PDB entry 3KRA | X-ray diffraction, 1.90 A resolution | chains C and D of the 4 polymer chains in the assembly

[Chain C]
Name: Geranyl diphosphate synthase small subunit
Organism: Mentha x piperita
Notes: EC 2.5.1.1
UniProt: Q9SBR4 (Q9SBR4_MENPI); residues 2-266 here correspond to UniProt positions 49-313 (UniProt number = residue number + 47)
Sequence (274 residues; numbered 1 to 274; the number before each row is that of its first residue):
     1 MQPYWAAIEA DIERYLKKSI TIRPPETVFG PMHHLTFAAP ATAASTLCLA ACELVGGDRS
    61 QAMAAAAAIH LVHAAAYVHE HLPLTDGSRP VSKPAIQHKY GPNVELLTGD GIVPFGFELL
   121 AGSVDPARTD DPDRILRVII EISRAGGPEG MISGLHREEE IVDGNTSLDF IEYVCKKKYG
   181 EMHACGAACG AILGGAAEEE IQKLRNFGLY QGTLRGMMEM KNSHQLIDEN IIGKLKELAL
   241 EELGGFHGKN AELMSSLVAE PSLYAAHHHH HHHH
Disordered / not traced: 272-274
Construct notes: expression tag (1, 267-274)

[Chain D]
Name: Geranyl diphosphate synthase large subunit
Organism: Mentha x piperita
Notes: EC 2.5.1.1
UniProt: Q9SBR3 (Q9SBR3_MENPI); residues 2-295 here correspond to UniProt positions 84-377 (UniProt number = residue number + 82)
Sequence (295 residues; row label = number of the first residue in the row):
     1 MFDFDGYMLR KAKSVNKALE AAVQMKEPLK IHESMRYSLL AGGKRVRPML CIAACELVGG
    61 DESTAMPAAC AVEMIHTMSL MHDDLPCMDN DDLRRGKPTN HMAFGESVAV LAGDALLSFA
   121 FEHVAAATKG APPERIVRVL GELAVSIGSE GLVAGQVVDV CSEGMAEVGL DHLEFIHHHK
   181 TAALLQGSVV LGAILGGGKE EEVAKLRKFA NCIGLLFQVV DDILDVTKSS KELGKTAGKD
   241 LVADKTTYPK LIGVEKSKEF ADRLNREAQE QLLHFHPHRA APLIALANYI AYRDN
Disordered / not traced: 228-245
Construct notes: expression tag (1)
Ion coordination: Mg2+: D89, D91
From the paper describing this entry:
  - mutagenesis - D83A/D84A/D89A, R293DEL/D294DEL/N295DEL: abolished catalytic activity

[Interface between chain C and chain D]
Contacting residue pairs (84):
  R23(C) with E150(D), salt bridge
  P25(C) with V158(D), hydrophobic
  T27(C) with V157(D); V158(D); C161(D)
  V28(C) with S149(D); A154(D), hydrophobic; V157(D), hydrophobic; V158(D), hydrophobic
  F29(C) with S149(D)
  M32(C) with S149(D), hydrogen bond
  H79(C) with H82(D); V110(D); D114(D), salt bridge
  L84(C) with E106(D); S107(D)
  T85(C) with P86(D); E106(D), hydrogen bond
  D86(C) with G105(D); E106(D), hydrogen bond (side chain-backbone)
  S88(C) with E106(D), hydrogen bond (side chain-backbone); S107(D), hydrogen bond (side chain-backbone)
  R89(C) with S107(D)
  P102(C) with C87(D), hydrophobic
  N103(C) with C87(D); M88(D); V160(D)
  V104(C) with C161(D), hydrophobic
  L106(C) with H82(D); L85(D), hydrophobic; C87(D), hydrophobic; M88(D), hydrophobic
  L107(C) with M88(D), hydrophobic; V153(D); Q156(D); V157(D), hydrophobic
  D110(C) with M78(D); H82(D), salt bridge; D114(D); L117(D); V153(D)
  G111(C) with V153(D)
  P114(C) with A144(D); I147(D), hydrophobic; G148(D)
  F117(C) with F121(D), hydrophobic
  E118(C) with A144(D); V145(D)
  A121(C) with V137(D); G141(D)
  V124(C) with V137(D), hydrophobic
  P132(C) with E134(D); V137(D)
  D133(C) with P133(D)
  L136(C) with A125(D); P133(D), hydrophobic; I136(D), hydrophobic; V137(D), hydrophobic; L140(D), hydrophobic
  I139(C) with A125(D), hydrophobic; L140(D), hydrophobic
  I140(C) with A125(D), hydrophobic; A126(D), hydrophobic
  S143(C) with S118(D), hydrogen bond (backbone-side chain); E122(D), hydrogen bond (side chain-backbone)
  R144(C) with E122(D), salt bridge
  G146(C) with S118(D)
  G147(C) with S118(D)
  P148(C) with P28(D); H32(D); A115(D), hydrophobic
  E149(C) with K26(D)
  I152(C) with L111(D); D114(D); A115(D)
  S153(C) with P28(D)
  L155(C) with L111(D), hydrophobic
  H156(C) with P28(D); I31(D); V108(D); L111(D)
  R157(C) with E27(D), salt bridge; P28(D)
  E159(C) with S107(D), hydrogen bond
Also at the interface, not in a pair above, chain C (44 interface residues in all): L82, V113, I135
Also at the interface, not in a pair above, chain D (48 interface residues in all): K30, M35, H101, F175

[Overview]
44 residues of chain C face 48 of chain D across their interface, with 8 hydrogen bonds and 5 salt bridges.
Polar contacts include R23(C)-E150(D), H79(C)-D114(D) and D110(C)-H82(D). The Mg2+ site is built by D89(D) and
D91(D). From the paper: D83A/D84A/D89A and R293DEL/D294DEL/N295DEL of chain D abolish catalytic activity.
Chain C is Geranyl diphosphate synthase small subunit and chain D is Geranyl diphosphate synthase large
subunit, both from Mentha x piperita; the structure, Mint heterotetrameric geranyl pyrophosphate synthase in
complex with magnesium, was determined by X-ray diffraction, deposited together with 3KRC, 3KRF, 3KRO and
3KRP.
